PDB entry 3DHH | X-ray diffraction, 1.94 A resolution | chains A and B of the 4 polymer chains in the assembly

Chain A:
Molecule: toluene 4-monooxygenase hydroxylase alpha subunit
Organism: Pseudomonas mendocina
UniProt: Q6Q8Q7 (Q6Q8Q7_PSEME); numbering as in UniProt (aligned over 1-500)
Amino-acid sequence (500 residues; each row starts with the number of its first residue):
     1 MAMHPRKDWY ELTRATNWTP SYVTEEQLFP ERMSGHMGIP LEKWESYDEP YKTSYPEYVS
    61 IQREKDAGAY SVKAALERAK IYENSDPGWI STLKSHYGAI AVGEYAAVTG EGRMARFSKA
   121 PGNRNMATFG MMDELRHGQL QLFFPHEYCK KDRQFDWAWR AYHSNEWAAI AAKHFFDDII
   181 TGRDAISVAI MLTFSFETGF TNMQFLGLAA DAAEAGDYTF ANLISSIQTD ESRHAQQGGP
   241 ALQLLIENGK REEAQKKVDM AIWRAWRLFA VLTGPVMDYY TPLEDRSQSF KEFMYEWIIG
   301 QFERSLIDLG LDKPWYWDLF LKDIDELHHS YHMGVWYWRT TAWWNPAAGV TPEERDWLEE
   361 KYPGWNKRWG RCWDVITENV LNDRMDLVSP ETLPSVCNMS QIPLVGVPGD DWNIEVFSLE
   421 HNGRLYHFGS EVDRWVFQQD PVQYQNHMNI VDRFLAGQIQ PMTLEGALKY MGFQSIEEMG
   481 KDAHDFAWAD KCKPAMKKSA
Disordered / not traced: 1, 493-500
Ion coordination: Fe ion site 1: E104, E134, H137 (together with pentaethylene glycol); Fe ion site 2: E134, E197, E231, H234
Residues lining bound ligands:
  - 4-bromophenol (BML), molecule 1: R6, Y51, K52
  - 4-bromophenol (BML), molecule 2: W167, S330, Y331, G334, V335, W338, T341, P394, P403, V405
  - 4-bromophenol (BML), molecule 3: W167, L393, P394, V396, Q401, I402, P403, I450
  - 4-bromophenol (BML), molecule 4: W338, P390, E391, T392, L393, F454, M462, T463, L464, A467
What the authors report for this chain:
  - Fe ion coordination: E104, E134, H137, E197, E231, H234
  - conformationally variable residues (helix shift, side-chain flip): D48 to T53, W89, T198 to A215, Y218 to R233, T281, P282, D285, S287, Q288, F293, W297, E303, R304
  - contacts within the chain: T201-Q228 (hydrogen bond), T201-E231 (hydrogen bond), M203-F293
  - catalytic residues: T201 (proposed by the authors, not directly observed)

Chain B:
Molecule: toluene 4-monooxygenase hydroxylase beta subunit
Organism: Pseudomonas mendocina
UniProt: Q6Q8Q3 (Q6Q8Q3_PSEME); numbering as in UniProt (aligned over 1-327)
Amino-acid sequence (327 residues; each row starts with the number of its first residue):
     1 MSFESKKPMR TWSHLAEMRK KPSEYDIVSR KLHYSTNNPD SPWELSPDSP MNLWYKQYRN
    61 ASPLKHDNWD AFTDPDQLVY RTYNLMQDGQ ESYVQSLFDQ FNEREHDQMV REGWEHTMAR
   121 CYSPLRYLFH CLQMSSAYVQ QMAPASTISN CCILQTADSL RWLTHTAYRT HELSLTYPDA
   181 GLGEHERELW EKEPGWQGLR ELMEKQLTAF DWGEAFVSLN LVVKPMIVES IFKPLQQQAW
   241 ENNDTLLPLL IDSQLKDAER HSRWSKALVK HALENPDNHA VIEGWIEKWR PLADRAAEAY
   301 LSMLSSDILP AQYLERSTSL RASILTV
Disordered / not traced: 1, 307-327
Residues lining bound ligands: 4-bromophenol (BML): E91, V94, Q95, F98, T164, H165, Y168

Chain A / chain B interface:
Residue-residue contacts - 201 pairs, chain A then chain B:
  A2(A) - D99(B)  hydrogen bond (backbone-side chain)
  A2(A) - N102(B)  hydrogen bond (backbone-side chain)
  A2(A) - E103(B)  hydrogen bond (backbone-side chain)
  M3(A) - Q95(B)
  M3(A) - D99(B)
  M3(A) - Y168(B)
  H4(A) - N102(B)
  H4(A) - Y168(B)  hydrogen bond (backbone-side chain)
  H4(A) - E172(B)  salt bridge
  H4(A) - L175(B)
  D8(A) - H171(B)  hydrogen bond (backbone-side chain)
  W9(A) - T164(B)
  W9(A) - Y168(B)
  W9(A) - H171(B)
  L12(A) - R126(B)
  L12(A) - A167(B)
  L12(A) - T170(B)
  L12(A) - H171(B)
  L12(A) - G183(B)
  T13(A) - L163(B)
  T13(A) - A167(B)
  A15(A) - R126(B)  hydrogen bond (backbone-side chain)
  A15(A) - Y127(B)  hydrogen bond (backbone-side chain)
  T16(A) - Y127(B)
  T16(A) - H130(B)
  T16(A) - L163(B)
  N17(A) - Y127(B)
  N17(A) - R187(B)
  W18(A) - C131(B)  hydrophobic
  W18(A) - R187(B)
  W18(A) - W190(B)
  W18(A) - E191(B)
  W18(A) - R200(B)
  W18(A) - E204(B)  hydrogen bond
  T19(A) - R187(B)  hydrogen bond
  T19(A) - E191(B)  hydrogen bond (backbone-side chain)
  T19(A) - R200(B)  hydrogen bond (backbone-side chain)
  P20(A) - R200(B)
  P20(A) - E204(B)
  S21(A) - R200(B)  hydrogen bond
  S21(A) - E204(B)  hydrogen bond (backbone-side chain)
  Y22(A) - Q197(B)  hydrogen bond
  Y22(A) - R200(B)
  Y22(A) - E201(B)
  Y22(A) - E204(B)  hydrogen bond (backbone-side chain)
  V23(A) - E204(B)  hydrogen bond (backbone-side chain)
  V23(A) - T208(B)
  Q27(A) - T208(B)
  Q27(A) - F210(B)
  L28(A) - L207(B)  hydrophobic
  L28(A) - T208(B)
  R32(A) - P50(B)  hydrogen bond (side chain-backbone)
  R32(A) - L53(B)
  R32(A) - W54(B)
  M33(A) - M51(B)  hydrophobic
  M33(A) - W54(B)
  E45(A) - R187(B)  salt bridge
  Y55(A) - Y83(B)  hydrogen bond
  Y55(A) - Q87(B)  hydrogen bond
  Y55(A) - E91(B)
  Y55(A) - A157(B)
  Y55(A) - D158(B)
  Y55(A) - R161(B)
  P56(A) - E91(B)
  Y58(A) - Y80(B)  hydrogen bond
  V59(A) - N84(B)
  V59(A) - D88(B)
  S60(A) - D88(B)
  Q62(A) - Y80(B)  hydrogen bond
  Q62(A) - N84(B)
  R63(A) - L85(B)
  R63(A) - D88(B)  salt bridge
  D66(A) - Y80(B)
  D66(A) - R81(B)
  Y70(A) - R81(B)
  V102(A) - L32(B)
  V102(A) - Y34(B)  hydrophobic
  Y105(A) - L32(B)  hydrophobic
  Y105(A) - H33(B)
  Y105(A) - S146(B)  hydrogen bond (side chain-backbone)
  Y105(A) - S149(B)
  Y105(A) - N150(B)  hydrogen bond
  A106(A) - Y34(B)
  V108(A) - Q140(B)
  V108(A) - I153(B)  hydrophobic
  T109(A) - Y55(B)
  T109(A) - Q140(B)  hydrogen bond
  G112(A) - A137(B)
  G112(A) - Q140(B)
  G112(A) - Q141(B)
  R113(A) - M51(B)
  R113(A) - Y55(B)  hydrogen bond
  R113(A) - Q141(B)
  A115(A) - M134(B)
  A115(A) - A137(B)  hydrophobic
  R116(A) - M134(B)
  R116(A) - Y138(B)
  R116(A) - Q141(B)
  R116(A) - L207(B)  hydrogen bond (side chain-backbone)
  R116(A) - F210(B)
  F117(A) - Y138(B)  hydrophobic
  F117(A) - Q141(B)
  R124(A) - H130(B)  hydrogen bond
  R124(A) - Q133(B)
  R124(A) - M134(B)
  N125(A) - H130(B)
  N125(A) - Q133(B)  hydrogen bond
  N125(A) - L160(B)
  T128(A) - Q133(B)  hydrogen bond
  T128(A) - T156(B)
  T128(A) - L160(B)
  F129(A) - L160(B)  hydrophobic
  M131(A) - Q140(B)
  M131(A) - T156(B)
  M132(A) - Y80(B)
  M132(A) - Y83(B)  hydrophobic
  M132(A) - I153(B)  hydrophobic
  M132(A) - L154(B)  hydrophobic
  M132(A) - A157(B)  hydrophobic
  L135(A) - N150(B)
  L135(A) - I153(B)  hydrophobic
  R136(A) - Y80(B)
  Q139(A) - V28(B)
  Q139(A) - S29(B)
  Q139(A) - V79(B)
  Q139(A) - Y80(B)
  Q139(A) - N150(B)
  L142(A) - W12(B)
  L142(A) - V28(B)
  L142(A) - L32(B)  hydrophobic
  F143(A) - E24(B)
  F143(A) - V28(B)  hydrophobic
  H146(A) - R10(B)
  H146(A) - T11(B)  hydrogen bond
  H146(A) - W12(B)
  H146(A) - I27(B)
  C149(A) - P8(B)
  C149(A) - M9(B)
  C149(A) - W12(B)  hydrophobic
  K150(A) - P8(B)
  K150(A) - M9(B)  hydrogen bond (backbone-backbone)
  K151(A) - P8(B)
  R153(A) - K6(B)
  R153(A) - K7(B)  hydrogen bond (side chain-backbone)
  R153(A) - P8(B)
  R153(A) - M9(B)
  F155(A) - W12(B)
  D156(A) - W12(B)
  D156(A) - S13(B)  hydrogen bond
  A158(A) - W12(B)  hydrophobic
  W159(A) - W12(B)  hydrophobic
  W159(A) - S13(B)
  W159(A) - H14(B)  hydrogen bond
  W159(A) - R30(B)
  W159(A) - K31(B)  hydrogen bond (side chain-backbone)
  W159(A) - L32(B)
  Y162(A) - Y34(B)
  H163(A) - K31(B)  hydrogen bond (side chain-backbone)
  H163(A) - N37(B)  hydrogen bond
  I170(A) - E44(B)
  K173(A) - Y34(B)
  K173(A) - E44(B)
  H174(A) - E44(B)
  H174(A) - L45(B)
  D177(A) - Y34(B)  hydrogen bond
  D177(A) - W43(B)
  D177(A) - E44(B)  hydrogen bond (side chain-backbone)
  D177(A) - L45(B)
  D178(A) - L45(B)
  T181(A) - W43(B)
  T181(A) - M51(B)
  G182(A) - M51(B)
  R183(A) - M51(B)
  V442(A) - S46(B)
  V442(A) - S49(B)
  Q443(A) - L45(B)
  Q443(A) - S46(B)  hydrogen bond (backbone-backbone)
  Q443(A) - S49(B)
  Q443(A) - P50(B)
  Y444(A) - S46(B)
  Q445(A) - S46(B)
  N446(A) - S46(B)  hydrogen bond (backbone-side chain)
  N446(A) - P47(B)
  H447(A) - E44(B)  salt bridge
  H447(A) - L45(B)
  H447(A) - S46(B)
  R453(A) - E44(B)  salt bridge
  E465(A) - S2(B)  hydrogen bond (side chain-backbone)
  E465(A) - F3(B)
  L468(A) - F3(B)  hydrophobic
  K469(A) - S2(B)  hydrogen bond (side chain-backbone)
  K469(A) - F3(B)
  F473(A) - F3(B)
  Q474(A) - K6(B)  hydrogen bond (backbone-side chain)
  S475(A) - E4(B)
  S475(A) - K6(B)
  I476(A) - E4(B)  hydrogen bond (backbone-backbone)
  I476(A) - S5(B)
  E477(A) - S5(B)  hydrogen bond
  E477(A) - K6(B)  hydrogen bond (side chain-backbone)
  M479(A) - F3(B)  hydrophobic
Interface residues without a listed pair, chain A (92 interface residues in all): F29, P30, D133, P145, D152, R160
Interface residues without a listed pair, chain B (91 interface residues in all): D48, S96, F98, M142, K205

Summary:
The interface between chain A and chain B involves 92 residues on one side and 91 on the other; the contacts
include 47 hydrogen bonds and 5 salt bridges. Among the polar pairs are H4(A)-E172(B), E45(A)-R187(B) and
R63(A)-D88(B). The paper reports the catalytic residue T201(A); Fe ion coordination by E104(A), E134(A) and
H137(A) among others.
Here chain A is toluene 4-monooxygenase hydroxylase alpha subunit and chain B is toluene 4-monooxygenase
hydroxylase beta subunit, both from Pseudomonas mendocina. Entry 3DHH (Crystal Structure of Resting State
Toluene 4-Monoxygenase Hydroxylase Complexed with Effector Protein) was determined by X-ray diffraction
together with 3DHG and 3DHI from the same study.
